Entry 7C3H (X-ray diffraction, 1.70 A resolution); this record covers chains A and B.

== Chain A (and B) ==
Name: L-lysine oxidase
From: Hypocrea rufa
Notes: EC 1.4.3.14; chain B of this document is another copy of the same molecule, construct and numbering; everything in this record applies to it too
UniProtKB: A0A0J9X1X3 (A0A0J9X1X3_HYPRU); numbering as in UniProt (aligned over 1-540)
Sequence (540 residues; each row starts with the number of its first residue):
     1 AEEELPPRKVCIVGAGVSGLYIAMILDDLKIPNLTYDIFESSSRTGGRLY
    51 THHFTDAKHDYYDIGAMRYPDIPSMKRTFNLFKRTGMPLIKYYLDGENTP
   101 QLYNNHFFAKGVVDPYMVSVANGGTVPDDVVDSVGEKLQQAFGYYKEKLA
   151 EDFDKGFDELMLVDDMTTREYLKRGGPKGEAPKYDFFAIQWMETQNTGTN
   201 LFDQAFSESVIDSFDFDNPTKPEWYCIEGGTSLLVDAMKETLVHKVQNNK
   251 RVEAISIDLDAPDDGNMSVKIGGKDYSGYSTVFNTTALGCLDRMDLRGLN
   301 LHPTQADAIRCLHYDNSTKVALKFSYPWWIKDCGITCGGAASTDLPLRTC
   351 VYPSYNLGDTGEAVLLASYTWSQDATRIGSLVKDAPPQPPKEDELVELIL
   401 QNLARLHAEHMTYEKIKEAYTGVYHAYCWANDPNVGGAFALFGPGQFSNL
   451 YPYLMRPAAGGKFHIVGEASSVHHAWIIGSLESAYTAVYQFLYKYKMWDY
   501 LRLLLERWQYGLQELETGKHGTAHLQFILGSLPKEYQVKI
Unresolved in the structure: 1-3, 388-391, 513-540
Small-molecule neighbours:
  - FAD (flavin-adenine dinucleotide): V13, G14, A15, G16, V17, S18, G19, F39, E40, S41, S42, G46, G47, R48, L49, I64, G65, A66, M67, R68, Y69, K250, R251, V252, T285, T286, A287, C290, M294, S317, K319, Y369, W429, N434, V435, A438, F439, G467, E468, A475, W476, I477, S480
  - lysine (LYS): M67, R68, D212, F216, Y369, W371, F439, L441, A475, W476
What the authors report for this chain:
  - binding site for lysine: R68, D212, F216, D315, Y369, W371, F439, A440, A475, W476
  - specificity-determining residues: D212, F216, D315, W371, F439, A475, W476
  - conformationally variable residues (side-chain flip): M67, D212, Y369, W371
  - mutagenesis - D212A (43-fold), D315A (22-fold): decreased binding to l-lysine
  - mutagenesis - M67A, D212A/D315A (2,000-fold): decreased catalytic activity on l-lysine
  - mutagenesis - D212A/D315A: increased catalytic activity on aromatic l-amino acids
  - mutagenesis - D212A (43-fold), D315A (22-fold): decreased binding to lysine
  - mutagenesis - D212A/D315A: increased catalytic activity on l-phenylalanine
  - mutagenesis - D212A/D315A: increased catalytic activity on l-tyrosine
  - mutagenesis - D212A/D315A: increased catalytic activity on l-tryptophan
  - mutagenesis - D212A/D315A: increased catalytic activity on l-arginine

== Interface between chain A and chain B ==
Pairs across the interface (111):
  N104(A) with P303(B)
  N105(A) with R297(B)
  G123(A) with H302(B), hydrogen bond (backbone-side chain)
  G124(A) with P303(B)
  T125(A) with T304(B), hydrogen bond; Y453(B)
  D165(A) with K173(B), salt bridge; R174(B), salt bridge
  E170(A) with E170(B); K173(B), salt bridge; R174(B), salt bridge
  K173(A) with D165(B), salt bridge; E170(B), salt bridge
  R174(A) with D165(B), salt bridge; E170(B), salt bridge; R174(B)
  F186(A) with P444(B); G445(B); Q446(B); N449(B); L450(B), hydrophobic
  F187(A) with T304(B); N449(B); Y453(B), hydrophobic
  Q190(A) with C311(B), hydrogen bond
  T194(A) with R310(B), hydrogen bond
  T199(A) with R310(B), hydrogen bond; C311(B)
  N200(A) with C311(B), hydrogen bond (side chain-backbone); H313(B), hydrogen bond; Q446(B)
  D203(A) with P444(B)
  R251(A) with E392(B), salt bridge; E394(B), salt bridge
  G289(A) with R377(B)
  D292(A) with P346(B)
  R293(A) with L381(B); E394(B), salt bridge; L398(B)
  D295(A) with R405(B), salt bridge
  R297(A) with N105(B); R405(B)
  H302(A) with G123(B), hydrogen bond (side chain-backbone)
  P303(A) with N104(B); G124(B)
  T304(A) with T125(B), hydrogen bond; F187(B)
  I309(A) with R377(B), hydrogen bond (backbone-side chain)
  R310(A) with T194(B), hydrogen bond; T199(B), hydrogen bond; D344(B); R348(B); Q373(B), hydrogen bond (backbone-side chain); R377(B), hydrogen bond (backbone-side chain)
  C311(A) with Q190(B), hydrogen bond; T199(B); N200(B), hydrogen bond (backbone-side chain); Q373(B)
  L312(A) with Q373(B), hydrogen bond (backbone-side chain); R377(B)
  H313(A) with N200(B), hydrogen bond; Q373(B)
  Y314(A) with Q373(B), hydrogen bond (backbone-side chain); R377(B)
  D344(A) with R310(B)
  P346(A) with D292(B)
  R348(A) with R310(B)
  Q373(A) with R310(B), hydrogen bond (side chain-backbone); C311(B); L312(B), hydrogen bond (side chain-backbone); H313(B); Y314(B), hydrogen bond (side chain-backbone)
  T376(A) with A430(B)
  R377(A) with G289(B); I309(B), hydrogen bond (side chain-backbone); R310(B), hydrogen bond (side chain-backbone); L312(B); Y314(B)
  S380(A) with A430(B); N431(B); D432(B); P433(B)
  L381(A) with R293(B); P433(B), hydrophobic
  K383(A) with D384(B); N431(B), hydrogen bond (side chain-backbone)
  D384(A) with K383(B)
  E394(A) with R251(B), salt bridge; R293(B), salt bridge
  L398(A) with R293(B)
  R405(A) with D295(B), salt bridge; R297(B)
  A430(A) with T376(B); S380(B)
  N431(A) with S380(B); K383(B), hydrogen bond (backbone-side chain); N431(B)
  D432(A) with S380(B)
  P433(A) with S380(B); L381(B), hydrophobic
  P444(A) with R169(B); F186(B); D203(B)
  G445(A) with F186(B)
  Q446(A) with F186(B); N200(B)
  N449(A) with F186(B); F187(B)
  L450(A) with F186(B), hydrophobic
  Y453(A) with T125(B); F187(B), hydrophobic
Also at the interface, not in a pair above, chain A (65 interface residues in all): M117, V118, M166, R169, E253, G272, L288, D374, E397, Q401, G436
Also at the interface, not in a pair above, chain B (65 interface residues in all): M117, V118, M166, E253, K270, L288, D374, E397, G436

== Overview ==
The chain A/chain B interface involves 65 residues from each chain, with 26 hydrogen bonds and 15 salt
bridges. Among the polar pairs are D165(A)-K173(B), D165(A)-R174(B) and E170(A)-K173(B). The paper reports a
binding site for lysine at R68(A), D212(A) and F216(A) among others; D212A and D315A of chain A reduce binding
to l-lysine; 4 substitutions were tested in all.
Chain A and chain B are both L-lysine oxidase (Hypocrea rufa); the structure, Structure of L-lysine oxidase in
complex with L-lysine, was determined by X-ray diffraction (same publication as 7C3I, 7C3J and 7C3L).
